6LYZ - chain A; structure by X-ray diffraction, 2.00 A resolution.

Chain A:
Name: Hen egg white lysozyme
From: Gallus gallus
Notes: EC 3.2.1.17
UniProt: P00698 (LYSC_CHICK); residues 1-129 here correspond to UniProt positions 19-147 (UniProt number = residue number + 18)
Sequence (129 residues; numbered 1 to 129; the number before each row is that of its first residue):
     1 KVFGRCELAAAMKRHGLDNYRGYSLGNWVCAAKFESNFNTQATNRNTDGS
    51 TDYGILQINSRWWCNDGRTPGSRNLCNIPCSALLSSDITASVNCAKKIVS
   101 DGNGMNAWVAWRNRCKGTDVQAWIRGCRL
Disulfides: Cys-6/Cys-127, Cys-30/Cys-115, Cys-64/Cys-80, Cys-76/Cys-94

Summary:
Chain A is Hen egg white lysozyme (Gallus gallus); the structure, Real-space refinement of the structure of
hen egg-white lysozyme, was determined by X-ray diffraction (same publication as 1LYZ, 2LYZ, 3LYZ, 4LYZ and
5LYZ).
